6XES - chains C and E of the 5 polymer chains in the assembly; structure by X-ray diffraction, 2.32 A resolution.

Chain C:
Protein: Tubulin alpha-1B chain
Source organism: Sus scrofa
Reference sequence: Q2XVP4 (TBA1B_PIG); numbering as in UniProt (aligned over 1-438)
Sequence (438 residues; numbered 1 to 438; the number before each row is that of its first residue):
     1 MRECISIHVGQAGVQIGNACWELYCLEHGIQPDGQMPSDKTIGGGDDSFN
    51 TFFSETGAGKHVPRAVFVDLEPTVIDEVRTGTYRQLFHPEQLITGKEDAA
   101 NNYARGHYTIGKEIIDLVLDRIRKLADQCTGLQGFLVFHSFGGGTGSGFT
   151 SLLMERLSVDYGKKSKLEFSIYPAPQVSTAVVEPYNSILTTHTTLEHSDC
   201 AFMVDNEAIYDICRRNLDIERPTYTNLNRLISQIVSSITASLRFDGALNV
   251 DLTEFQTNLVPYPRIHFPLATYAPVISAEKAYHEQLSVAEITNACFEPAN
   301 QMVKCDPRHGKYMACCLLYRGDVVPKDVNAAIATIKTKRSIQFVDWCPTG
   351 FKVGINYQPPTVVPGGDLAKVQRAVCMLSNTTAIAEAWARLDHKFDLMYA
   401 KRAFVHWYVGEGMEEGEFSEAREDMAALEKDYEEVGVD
Unresolved in the structure: 38-45, 282-284
Residues lining bound ligands:
  - GTP (guanosine-5'-triphosphate): Gly10, Gln11, Ala12, Gln15, Ile16, Asp69, Asp98, Ala99, Ala100, Asn101, Ser140, Gly142, Gly143, Gly144, Thr145, Gly146, Ile171, Pro173, Val177, Ser178, Thr179, Glu183, Asn206, Tyr224, Leu227, Asn228, Ile231
  - TU3 ([6-(3-hydroxy-4-methylphenyl)pyrazin-2-yl](3,4,5-trimethoxyphenyl)methanone): Asn101, Thr179, Ala180, Val181
UniProt features mapped onto this chain:
  - motif: Met1 to Cys4 (MREC motif)
  - active site: Glu254
  - binding site (GTP): Gly10, Gln11, Ala12, Gln15, Glu71, Ala99, Ser140, Gly143, Gly144, Thr145, Gly146, Thr179, Glu183, Asn206, Tyr224, Asn228, Leu252
  - binding site (Mg(2+)): Glu71
  - modified residue: Lys40 (N6,N6,N6-trimethyllysine), Ser48 (Phosphoserine), Ser232 (Phosphoserine), Tyr282 (3'-nitrotyrosine), Arg339 (Omega-N-methylarginine)
  - cross-link (Glycyl lysine isopeptide (Lys-Gly)): Lys326 (interchain with G-Cter in ubiquitin), Lys370 (interchain with G-Cter in ubiquitin)
Reported in the primary citation:
  - binding site for TU3: Asn101, Thr179, Ala180, Val181

Chain E:
Protein: Stathmin-4
Source organism: Rattus norvegicus
Reference sequence: P63043 (STMN4_RAT); residues 5-145 here correspond to UniProt positions 49-189 (UniProt number = residue number + 44)
Sequence (143 residues; numbered 3 to 145; the number before each row is that of its first residue):
     3 MADMEVIELNKATSGQSWEVILKPPSFDGVPEFNASLPRRRDPSLEEIQK
    53 KLEAAEERRKYQEAELLKHLAEKREHEREVIQKAIEENNNFIKMAKEKLA
   103 QKMESNKENREAHLAAMLERLQEKDKHAEEVRKNKELKEEASR
Unresolved in the structure: 3-5, 34-43, 141-145
Sequence notes: initiating methionine (3); expression tag (4); engineered mutation Ala14 (Cys58 in P63043), Trp20 (Phe64 in P63043)
UniProt features mapped onto this chain:
  - modified residue: Ser46 (Phosphoserine)

Interface between chain C and chain E:
Residue-residue contacts (31):
  His107(C) - Lys104(E)
  Tyr108(C) - Lys104(E)
  Tyr108(C) - Met105(E)  hydrophobic
  Tyr108(C) - Asn108(E)
  Thr109(C) - Arg112(E)  hydrogen bond
  Lys112(C) - Met105(E)
  Leu152(C) - Leu101(E)  hydrophobic
  Glu155(C) - Lys104(E)  salt bridge
  Arg156(C) - Leu101(E)
  Ser158(C) - Phe93(E)
  Ser158(C) - Ile94(E)
  Val159(C) - Ile94(E)
  Val159(C) - Ala97(E)
  Val159(C) - Lys98(E)
  Gly162(C) - Asn90(E)
  Gly162(C) - Phe93(E)
  Gly162(C) - Ile94(E)
  Lys163(C) - Glu89(E)  salt bridge
  Lys163(C) - Asn90(E)  hydrogen bond (backbone-side chain)
  Thr193(C) - Lys104(E)
  Glu196(C) - Lys100(E)  salt bridge
  Val409(C) - His115(E)  hydrogen bond (backbone-side chain)
  Glu411(C) - Asn108(E)  hydrogen bond (backbone-side chain)
  Glu411(C) - Arg112(E)  salt bridge
  Gly412(C) - Asn108(E)
  Gly412(C) - Asn111(E)  hydrogen bond (backbone-side chain)
  Gly412(C) - Arg112(E)
  Met413(C) - Asn108(E)
  Glu414(C) - Ser107(E)
  Glu414(C) - Asn111(E)  hydrogen bond
  Glu417(C) - Lys104(E)  salt bridge
Interface residues without a listed pair, chain C (21 interface residues in all): His197, Gly410
Interface residues without a listed pair, chain E (16 interface residues in all): Lys109

Overview:
The interface between chain C and chain E involves 21 residues on one side and 16 on the other; the contacts
include 6 hydrogen bonds and 5 salt bridges. Among the polar pairs are Glu155(C)-Lys104(E), Lys163(C)-Glu89(E)
and Glu196(C)-Lys100(E). From the paper: a binding site for TU3 at Asn101(C), Thr179(C) and Ala180(C) among
others.
Chain C is Tubulin alpha-1B chain (Sus scrofa) and chain E is Stathmin-4 (Rattus norvegicus); the structure,
Tubulin-RB3_SLD in complex with compound 40a, was determined by X-ray diffraction (same publication as 6XER
and 6XET).
